4YY0 - chains A and E of the 6 polymer chains in the assembly; structure by X-ray diffraction, 2.59 A resolution.

Chain A (and E):
Name: HA1
Source organism: unidentified influenza virus
Notes: chain E of this document is another copy of the same molecule, construct and numbering; everything in this record applies to it too
Sequence (325 residues; numbered 1 to 325; the number before each row is that of its first residue):
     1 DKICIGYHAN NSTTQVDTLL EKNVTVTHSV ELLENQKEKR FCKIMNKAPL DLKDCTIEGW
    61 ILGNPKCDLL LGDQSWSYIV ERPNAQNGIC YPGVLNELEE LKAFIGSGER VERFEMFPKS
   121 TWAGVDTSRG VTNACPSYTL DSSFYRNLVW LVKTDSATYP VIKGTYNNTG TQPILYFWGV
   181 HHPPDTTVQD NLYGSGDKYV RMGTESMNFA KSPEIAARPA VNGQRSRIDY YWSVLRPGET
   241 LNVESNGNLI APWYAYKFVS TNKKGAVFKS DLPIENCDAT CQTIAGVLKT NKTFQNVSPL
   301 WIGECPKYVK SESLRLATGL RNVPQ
Disulfides: Cys42-Cys277, Cys55-Cys67, Cys90-Cys135, Cys281-Cys305
Glycans and other covalent adducts: N-acetylglucosamine (NAG) linked to Asn23, Asn167

Interface between chain A and chain E:
Residue-residue contacts - 22 pairs, chain A then chain E:
  Val94(A) - Asn208(E)
  Glu214(A) - Arg201(E)
  Glu214(A) - Asn208(E)
  Glu214(A) - Ala210(E)
  Ile215(A) - Arg201(E)  hydrogen bond (backbone-side chain)
  Ile215(A) - Glu244(E)
  Ala216(A) - Arg201(E)
  Ala216(A) - Glu244(E)
  Ala217(A) - Asn242(E)  hydrogen bond (backbone-side chain)
  Ala217(A) - Glu244(E)  hydrogen bond (backbone-side chain)
  Arg218(A) - Gly203(E)
  Arg218(A) - Asn208(E)
  Arg218(A) - Asn242(E)
  Pro219(A) - Gly203(E)
  Pro219(A) - Thr204(E)
  Pro219(A) - Glu205(E)
  Pro219(A) - Thr240(E)
  Pro219(A) - Asn242(E)
  Val221(A) - Glu205(E)
  Arg227(A) - Thr204(E)  hydrogen bond (side chain-backbone)
  Arg227(A) - Glu205(E)
  Asp229(A) - Asn208(E)
Interface residues without a listed pair, chain A (12 interface residues in all): Pro184, Pro213
Interface residues without a listed pair, chain E (10 interface residues in all): Phe209

Summary:
12 residues of chain A and 10 residues of chain E are in contact, with 4 hydrogen bonds. Among the polar pairs
are Ile215(A)-Arg201(E), Ala217(A)-Asn242(E) and Ala217(A)-Glu244(E). N-acetylglucosamine is covalently linked
to Asn23(A) and Asn167(A).
Both chains are HA1 (unidentified influenza virus). Entry 4YY0 (The structure of hemagglutinin from a H6N1
influenza virus (A/chicken/Taiwan/A2837/2013)) was determined by X-ray diffraction.
